Entry 9CU7 (electron microscopy, 2.82 A resolution); this record covers chains H and L of the 12 polymer chains in the assembly.

Chain H:
Molecule: Variable Heavy Chain of 16.ND.92 Fab
Source organism: Homo sapiens
Notes: antibody fragment or engineered binder
Chain sequence (127 residues; numbered 2 to 113 plus 15 insertion-coded residues; the number before each row is that of its first residue; a row labelled like 82A-82C holds insertion residues (82A, then the next letters in order)):
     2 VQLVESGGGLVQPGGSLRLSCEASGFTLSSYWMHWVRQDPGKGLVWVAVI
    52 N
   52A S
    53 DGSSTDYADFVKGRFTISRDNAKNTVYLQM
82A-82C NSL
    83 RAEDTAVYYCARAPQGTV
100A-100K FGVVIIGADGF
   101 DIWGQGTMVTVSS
Disulfides: Cys22-Cys92

Chain L:
Molecule: Variable Light Chain of 16.ND.92 Fab
Source organism: Homo sapiens
Notes: antibody fragment or engineered binder
Chain sequence (107 residues; numbered 2 to 106 plus 2 insertion-coded residues; the number before each row is that of its first residue; a row labelled like 95A-95B holds insertion residues (95A, then the next letters in order)):
     2 IQMTHIPVSLSASVGDRVTITCRASQSISSWLAWYQQKPGKAPKLLIYKA
    52 STLESGVPSRFSGSGSGTDFTLTINSLQPDDFATYYCQHYNTYS
95A-95B RA
    96 WTFGQGTKVEV
Disulfides: Cys23-Cys88

Interface between chain H and chain L:
Contacting residue pairs (38):
  Trp33(H) - Thr93(L)
  Trp33(H) - Arg95A(L)
  Trp33(H) - Trp96(L)  hydrophobic
  His35(H) - Trp96(L)
  Gln39(H) - Gln38(L)  hydrogen bond
  Gln39(H) - Tyr87(L)
  Leu45(H) - Pro44(L)  hydrophobic
  Leu45(H) - Tyr87(L)  hydrophobic
  Leu45(H) - Phe98(L)
  Trp47(H) - Trp96(L)  hydrophobic
  Val50(H) - Trp96(L)  hydrophobic
  Asn52(H) - Arg95A(L)
  Ser56(H) - Arg95A(L)  hydrogen bond
  Asp58(H) - Arg95A(L)  salt bridge
  Tyr91(H) - Gln38(L)
  Tyr91(H) - Lys42(L)  hydrogen bond (side chain-backbone)
  Tyr91(H) - Ala43(L)  hydrophobic
  Phe100A(H) - Tyr94(L)  hydrophobic
  Gly100B(H) - Thr93(L)
  Val100C(H) - Trp32(L)  hydrophobic
  Val100C(H) - Tyr94(L)
  Val100D(H) - Lys50(L)  hydrogen bond (backbone-side chain)
  Ile100E(H) - Lys50(L)
  Gly100G(H) - Tyr49(L)
  Ala100H(H) - Tyr49(L)
  Asp100I(H) - Trp32(L)
  Asp100I(H) - Lys50(L)  salt bridge
  Asp100I(H) - Tyr91(L)
  Phe100K(H) - Tyr36(L)  hydrogen bond (backbone-side chain)
  Phe100K(H) - Leu46(L)
  Phe100K(H) - Gln89(L)
  Phe100K(H) - Trp96(L)
  Asp101(H) - Leu46(L)
  Asp101(H) - Glu55(L)
  Trp103(H) - Tyr36(L)  hydrophobic
  Trp103(H) - Pro44(L)
  Trp103(H) - Phe98(L)  hydrophobic
  Gly104(H) - Ala43(L)
Also at the interface, not in a pair above, chain H (27 interface residues in all): Val37, Lys43, Gly44, Thr57, Gly100J
Also at the interface, not in a pair above, chain L (20 interface residues in all): Asn92, Gln100

Summary:
27 residues of chain H face 20 of chain L across their interface, with 5 hydrogen bonds and 2 salt bridges.
Polar contacts include Asp58(H)-Arg95A(L), Asp100I(H)-Lys50(L) and Gln39(H)-Gln38(L).
Here chain H is Variable Heavy Chain of 16.ND.92 Fab and chain L is Variable Light Chain of 16.ND.92 Fab, both
from Homo sapiens. Entry 9CU7 (Structure of 16.ND.92 Fab in complex with A/Solomon Islands/3/2006(H1N1)
influenza virus Hemagglutinin) was determined by electron microscopy together with 9DBX from the same study.
